Entry 6ENP (X-ray diffraction, 1.04 A resolution); this record covers chain A.

== Chain A ==
Protein: Ribonuclease K6
Organism: Homo sapiens
Notes: EC 3.1.27.-
UniProtKB: Q93091 (RNAS6_HUMAN); residues 1-127 here correspond to UniProt positions 24-150 (UniProt number = residue number + 23)
Chain sequence (128 residues; numbered 0 to 127; the number before each row is that of its first residue; numbering starts at 0):
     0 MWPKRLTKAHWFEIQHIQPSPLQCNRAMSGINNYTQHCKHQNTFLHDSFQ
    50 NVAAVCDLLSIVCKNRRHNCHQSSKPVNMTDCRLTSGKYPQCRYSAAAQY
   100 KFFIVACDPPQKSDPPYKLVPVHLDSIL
Sequence notes: initiating methionine (0)
UniProt features mapped onto this chain:
  - active site: His-15 (Proton acceptor), His-122 (Proton donor)
  - binding site (substrate): Lys-38 to Thr-42, Lys-63, Arg-82
  - site: Trp-1 (Important for bactericidal activity, bacterial agglutination activity and binding to bacterial lipopolysaccharide (LPS)), Ile-13 (Important for bactericidal activity, bacterial agglutination activity and binding to bacterial lipopolysaccharide (LPS)), His-36 (Facilitates cleavage of polynucleotide substrates), Lys-38 (Critical for catalytic activity)
  - glycosylation (N-linked (GlcNAc...) asparagine): Asn-32, Asn-77
Disulfides: Cys-23/Cys-81, Cys-37/Cys-91, Cys-55/Cys-106, Cys-62/Cys-69
Bound ions: Zn2+ near His-39 (its only coordinating residue here); Na+ site 1 near Gln-71 (its only coordinating residue here); Na+ site 2 near Asp-107 (its only coordinating residue here)

== Overview ==
Curated annotation (UniProt) lists active-site residues His-15 and His-122 and 7 substrate-binding residues.
Chain A is Ribonuclease K6 (Homo sapiens); the structure, Atomic resolution structure of human RNase 6 in the
presence of phosphate anions in P21 space ..., was determined by X-ray diffraction together with 5OAB, 5OGH
and 5ET4 from the same study.
